PDB entry 4M77 | X-ray diffraction, 3.11 A resolution | chains A and B of the 7 polymer chains in the assembly

Chain A:
Name: U6 snRNA-associated Sm-like protein LSm8
From: Saccharomyces cerevisiae
Reference sequence: P47093 (LSM8_YEAST); residues 1-109 here = UniProt positions 1-109
Amino-acid sequence (109 residues; numbered 1 to 109; the number before each row is that of its first residue):
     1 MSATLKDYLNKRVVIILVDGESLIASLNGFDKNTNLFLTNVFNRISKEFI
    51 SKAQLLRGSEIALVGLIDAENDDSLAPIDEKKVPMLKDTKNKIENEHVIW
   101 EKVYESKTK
Not modelled in the structure: 1-3, 76-92, 104-109
Differences from the reference sequence: engineered mutation Leu17 (Lys in P47093), Ser22 (Cys in P47093), Leu38 (Ile in P47093), Ser51 (Cys in P47093)
UniProt features mapped onto this chain:
  - mutagenesis: Arg57 (R57A: Reduces affinity for poly-U RNA ends), Lys87 to Lys92 (Decreases binding affinity for U6 snRNA)

Chain B:
Name: U6 snRNA-associated Sm-like protein LSm2
From: Saccharomyces cerevisiae
Reference sequence: P38203 (LSM2_YEAST); residue numbers follow UniProt; this construct covers 1-95
Amino-acid sequence (95 residues; row label = number of the first residue in the row):
     1 MLFFSFFKTLVDQEVVVELKNDIEIKGTLQSVDQFLNLKLDNISSTDEKK
    51 YPHLGSVRNIFIRGSTVRYVYLNKNMVDTNLLQDATRREVMTERK
Not modelled in the structure: 92-95
Differences from the reference sequence: engineered mutation Ser45 (Cys in P38203)
UniProt features mapped onto this chain:
  - mutagenesis: Lys20 (K20A/E: Inviable. Decreases binding affinity for U6 snRNA), Phe35 (F35A: Strongly reduces affinity for poly-U RNA ends), Asn37 (N37A: Strongly reduces affinity for poly-U RNA ends), Arg63 (R63A: Strongly reduces affinity for poly-U RNA ends)

Interface between chain A and chain B:
Pairs across the interface (39):
  Thr4(A) - Ser31(B)
  Thr4(A) - Lys39(B)  hydrogen bond (backbone-side chain)
  Thr4(A) - Phe61(B)
  Leu5(A) - Phe61(B)  hydrophobic
  Asp7(A) - Lys39(B)  salt bridge
  Tyr8(A) - Lys39(B)
  Tyr8(A) - Asn59(B)  hydrogen bond
  Tyr8(A) - Ile60(B)  hydrogen bond (side chain-backbone)
  Tyr8(A) - Phe61(B)
  Val14(A) - Leu54(B)  hydrophobic
  Ile16(A) - Leu54(B)  hydrophobic
  Val18(A) - Thr66(B)
  Lys32(A) - Phe35(B)
  Thr34(A) - Asn37(B)
  Thr34(A) - Phe61(B)
  Arg44(A) - His53(B)  hydrogen bond (side chain-backbone)
  Gly58(A) - Arg63(B)  hydrogen bond (backbone-side chain)
  Ser59(A) - Arg63(B)  hydrogen bond (backbone-side chain)
  Ile61(A) - Arg63(B)  hydrogen bond (backbone-side chain)
  Ala62(A) - Ile62(B)
  Ala62(A) - Arg63(B)  hydrogen bond (backbone-backbone)
  Ala62(A) - Thr66(B)
  Leu63(A) - Ile25(B)  hydrophobic
  Leu63(A) - Ile60(B)  hydrophobic
  Leu63(A) - Phe61(B)
  Leu63(A) - Ile62(B)  hydrophobic
  Val64(A) - Asn59(B)
  Val64(A) - Ile60(B)
  Val64(A) - Phe61(B)  hydrogen bond (backbone-backbone)
  Gly65(A) - Val57(B)
  Gly65(A) - Asn59(B)
  Gly65(A) - Ile60(B)
  Leu66(A) - Val57(B)
  Leu66(A) - Asn59(B)  hydrogen bond (backbone-backbone)
  Asp68(A) - Ser56(B)
  Asn71(A) - Ser56(B)  hydrogen bond
  Asp73(A) - Gly55(B)
  Asp73(A) - Ser56(B)
  Ser74(A) - His53(B)
Interface residues without a listed pair, chain A (25 interface residues in all): Asn33, Glu60, Leu75

Summary:
25 residues of chain A and 16 residues of chain B are in contact, with 11 hydrogen bonds and 1 salt bridge.
Polar pairs include Asp7(A)-Lys39(B), Thr4(A)-Lys39(B) and Tyr8(A)-Asn59(B). Curated annotation (UniProt)
lists 7 mutagenesis sites on chain A; 4 mutagenesis sites on chain B.
Here chain A is U6 snRNA-associated Sm-like protein LSm8 and chain B is U6 snRNA-associated Sm-like protein
LSm2, both from Saccharomyces cerevisiae. Entry 4M77 (Crystal structure of Lsm2-8 complex, space group
I212121) was determined by X-ray diffraction, deposited together with 4M78, 4M7A, 4M7D and 4M75.
